8X9D - chain A; structure by X-ray diffraction, 2.11 A resolution.

Chain A:
Protein: Carbon monoxide dehydrogenase 2
From: Carboxydothermus hydrogenoformans Z-2901
Notes: EC 1.2.7.4
Reference sequence: Q9F8A8 (COOS2_CARHZ); numbering as in UniProt (aligned over 1-636)
Chain sequence (656 residues; numbered -19 to 636; the number before each row is that of its first residue; numbers below 1 keep their minus sign (Met-19 is residue -19)):
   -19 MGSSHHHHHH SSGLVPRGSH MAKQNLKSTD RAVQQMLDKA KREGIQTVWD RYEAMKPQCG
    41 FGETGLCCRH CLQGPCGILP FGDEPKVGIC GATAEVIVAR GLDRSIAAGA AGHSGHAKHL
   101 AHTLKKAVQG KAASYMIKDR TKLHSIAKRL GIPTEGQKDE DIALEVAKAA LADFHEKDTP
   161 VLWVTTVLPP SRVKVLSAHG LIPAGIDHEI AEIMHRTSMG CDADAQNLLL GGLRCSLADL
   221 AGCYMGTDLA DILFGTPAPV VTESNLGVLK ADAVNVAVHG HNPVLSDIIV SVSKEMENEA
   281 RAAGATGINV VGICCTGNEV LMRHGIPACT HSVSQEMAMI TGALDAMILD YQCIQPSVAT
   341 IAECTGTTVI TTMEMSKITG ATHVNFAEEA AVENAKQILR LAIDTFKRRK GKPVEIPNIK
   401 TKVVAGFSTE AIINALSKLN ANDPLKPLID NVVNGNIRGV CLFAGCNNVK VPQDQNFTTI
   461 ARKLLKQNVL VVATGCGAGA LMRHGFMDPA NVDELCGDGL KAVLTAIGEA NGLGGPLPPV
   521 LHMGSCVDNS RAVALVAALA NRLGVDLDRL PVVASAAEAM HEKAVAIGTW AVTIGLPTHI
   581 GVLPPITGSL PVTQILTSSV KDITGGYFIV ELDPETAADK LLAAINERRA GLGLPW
Unresolved in the structure: -19 to 3
Construct notes: initiating methionine (-19); expression tag (-18 to 0); engineered mutation Gly57 (Arg in Q9F8A8), Leu59 (Asn in Q9F8A8)
Metal / ion sites: 2Fe-2S cluster Fe: Cys39, Cys47; 4Fe-4S cluster Fe: Cys48, Cys51, Cys56, Cys70; fe(4)-ni(1)-S(4) cluster Fe: His261, Cys295, Cys333, Cys446, Cys476, Cys526; Fe ion: Cys294, Cys476 (together with fe(4)-ni(1)-S(4) cluster)
Ligand contacts:
  - 2Fe-2S cluster (FES): Cys39, Phe41, Gly42, Cys47, Arg49, Pro55
  - 4Fe-4S cluster (SF4): Cys48, Arg49, His50, Cys51, Gln53, Gly54, Cys56, Gly68, Ile69, Cys70, Ala72, Ile77, Arg80, Met199
  - fe(4)-ni(1)-S(4) cluster (XCC): His261, Cys294, Cys295, Ser312, Cys333, Gly445, Cys446, Gly475, Cys476, Cys526, Met560, His561, Lys563
UniProt features mapped onto this chain:
  - binding site ([4Fe-4S] cluster): Cys39, Cys47, Cys48, Cys51, Cys56, Cys70
  - binding site ([Ni-4Fe-5S] cluster): His261, Cys295, Cys333, Cys446, Cys476, Cys526
Reported in the primary citation:
  - mutagenesis - W29A, Y32A, F61A, F234A, F386A, W636A: decreased catalytic activity
  - mutagenesis - Y224A: increased catalytic activity
  - mutagenesis - F41L, F41V: abolished catalytic activity
  - mutagenesis - F41A (3-5-fold): decreased binding to EV
  - mutagenesis - F41A: abolished catalytic activity on viologen homologs
  - mutagenesis - C344A: decreased expression
  - conformationally variable residues: Gly57

Overview:
Ligands of chain A: 4Fe-4S cluster, 2Fe-2S cluster and fe(4)-ni(1)-S(4) cluster. Cys39 and Cys47 coordinate a
2Fe-2S cluster Fe ion. From UniProt: 6 [4Fe-4S] cluster-binding residues and 6 [Ni-4Fe-5S] cluster-binding
residues. The paper reports that W29A, Y32A and F61A, among others, reduce catalytic activity; conformational
variability at Gly57; 11 substitutions were tested in all.
Chain A is Carbon monoxide dehydrogenase 2 (Carboxydothermus hydrogenoformans Z-2901); the structure, Crystal
structure of CO dehydrogenase mutant with increased affinity for electron mediators in high PEG concentration,
was determined by X-ray diffraction together with 8X9E, 8X9F, 8X9G and 8X9H from the same study.
